8RBM - chains A and E of the 7 polymer chains in the assembly; structure by electron microscopy, 3.24 A resolution.

# Chain A
Protein: Ion-translocating oxidoreductase complex subunit A
Source organism: Azotobacter vinelandii DJ
Notes: EC 7.-.-.-
UniProtKB: C1DMA8 (C1DMA8_AZOVD); residue numbers follow UniProt; this construct covers 1-190
Chain sequence (190 residues; each row starts with the number of its first residue):
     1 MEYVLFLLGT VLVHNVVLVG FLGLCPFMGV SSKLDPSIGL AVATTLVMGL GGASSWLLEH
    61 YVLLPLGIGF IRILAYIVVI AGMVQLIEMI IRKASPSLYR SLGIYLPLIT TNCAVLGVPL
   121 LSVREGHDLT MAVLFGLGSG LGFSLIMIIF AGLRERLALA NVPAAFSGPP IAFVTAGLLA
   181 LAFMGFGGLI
Disordered / not traced: 1
Ion coordination: 2Fe-2S cluster Fe: Cys-25, Cys-113 (shared with Cys-39(E), Cys-122(E) of chain E)
Residues lining bound ligands:
  - 2Fe-2S cluster (FES): Gly-23, Leu-24, Cys-25, Pro-26, Asn-112, Cys-113
  - phosphatidylethanolamine (PTY): Pro-163, Ala-165, Phe-166

# Chain E
Protein: Ion-translocating oxidoreductase complex subunit E
Source organism: Azotobacter vinelandii DJ
Notes: EC 7.-.-.-
UniProtKB: Q9F5Y1 (RNFE_AZOVD); numbering as in UniProt (aligned over 1-238)
Chain sequence (238 residues; row label = number of the first residue in the row):
     1 MSHCGAPSVP EPEKKVPWQY FTSALWQYNV ALVQMLALCP TLAVTTTATN GLGMGLATTL
    61 VLVMTNALIS SMRHTISPEV RNPVMIGVIA GVVTLTDMAM NAWMHELYKV LGLFIALIVT
   121 NCAVLGRAES FCLRNPVIPS ILDGAGMGAG FTAVLVVIGG IREILGSGTL FSQASSLLGS
   181 HFKWMEITVI PDFQGILLAI LPPGAFIVLG FLLAAKRVID RKRAERRQQT HGELVVLQ
Disordered / not traced: 1-16, 228-238
Ion coordination: 2Fe-2S cluster Fe: Cys-39, Cys-122 (shared with Cys-25(A), Cys-113(A) of chain A)
Residues lining bound ligands:
  - 2Fe-2S cluster (FES): Ala-37, Leu-38, Cys-39, Thr-120, Asn-121, Cys-122
  - phosphatidylethanolamine (PTY): Ile-161, Leu-165, Ile-196, Val-208, Phe-211, Ala-214, Ala-215, Arg-221

# Interface between chain A and chain E
Contacting residue pairs (43; chain A residue first):
  Leu-18(A) / Pro-202(E)
  Phe-21(A) / Cys-39(E)
  Phe-21(A) / Leu-42(E)  hydrophobic
  Phe-21(A) / Ala-43(E)  hydrophobic
  Phe-21(A) / Phe-114(E)
  Phe-21(A) / Pro-202(E)  hydrophobic
  Phe-21(A) / Phe-206(E)  hydrophobic
  Leu-22(A) / Leu-117(E)  hydrophobic
  Gly-23(A) / Cys-39(E)
  Leu-24(A) / Cys-39(E)
  Leu-24(A) / Leu-42(E)  hydrophobic
  Cys-25(A) / Ala-37(E)
  Cys-25(A) / Leu-38(E)
  Cys-25(A) / Cys-122(E)  hydrophobic
  Phe-70(A) / Thr-94(E)
  Ile-73(A) / Ala-116(E)  hydrophobic
  Ile-77(A) / Ile-86(E)  hydrophobic
  Thr-111(A) / Leu-125(E)
  Cys-113(A) / Thr-120(E)  hydrogen bond
  Leu-116(A) / Leu-117(E)  hydrophobic
  Leu-116(A) / Thr-120(E)
  Leu-120(A) / Leu-113(E)  hydrophobic
  Leu-121(A) / Leu-113(E)  hydrophobic
  Arg-124(A) / Leu-113(E)
  Ala-164(A) / Arg-217(E)  hydrogen bond (backbone-side chain)
  Ala-165(A) / Ala-214(E)
  Phe-166(A) / Ala-214(E)  hydrophobic
  Ser-167(A) / Arg-217(E)  hydrogen bond (backbone-side chain)
  Pro-169(A) / Met-35(E)  hydrophobic
  Pro-169(A) / Arg-217(E)
  Pro-170(A) / Gly-210(E)
  Pro-170(A) / Leu-213(E)  hydrophobic
  Pro-170(A) / Arg-217(E)
  Phe-173(A) / Met-35(E)  hydrophobic
  Phe-173(A) / Leu-38(E)  hydrophobic
  Phe-173(A) / Phe-206(E)
  Phe-173(A) / Leu-209(E)  hydrophobic
  Phe-173(A) / Leu-213(E)  hydrophobic
  Ala-176(A) / Phe-206(E)  hydrophobic
  Gly-177(A) / Pro-203(E)
  Gly-177(A) / Phe-206(E)
  Leu-181(A) / Pro-203(E)  hydrophobic
  Met-184(A) / Pro-203(E)
Interface residues without a listed pair, chain A (36 interface residues in all): Gly-20, Met-28, Leu-74, Gln-85, Thr-110, Asn-112, Gly-117, Val-174, Leu-178, Ala-180
Interface residues without a listed pair, chain E (34 interface residues in all): Leu-36, Asn-82, Ala-90, Met-98, Gly-112, Val-119, Leu-198, Leu-201, Ile-207, Phe-211, Arg-221

# Overview
Chain A and chain E form an interface of 36 and 34 residues respectively, with 3 hydrogen bonds. Polar
contacts include Cys-113(A)/Thr-120(E), Ala-164(A)/Arg-217(E) and Ser-167(A)/Arg-217(E). 2Fe-2S cluster and
phosphatidylethanolamine are bound between chain A and chain E.
Here chain A is Ion-translocating oxidoreductase complex subunit A and chain E is Ion-translocating
oxidoreductase complex subunit E, both from Azotobacter vinelandii DJ. Entry 8RBM (Cryo-EM structure of the
NADH:ferredoxin oxidoreductase RNF from Azotobacter vinelandii, ferricyanide oxidized) was determined by
electron microscopy together with 8RB8, 8RB9, 8RBQ and 8AHX from the same study.
